7PDE - chains A and B; structure by electron microscopy, 4.50 A resolution (low resolution: residue-level contacts below are approximate; hydrogen-bond / salt-bridge calls are withheld).

Chain A:
Molecule: Adenylate cyclase 9
Source organism: Bos taurus
UniProtKB: E1BM79 (E1BM79_BOVIN); numbering as in UniProt (aligned over 1-1354)
Sequence (1354 residues; each row starts with the number of its first residue):
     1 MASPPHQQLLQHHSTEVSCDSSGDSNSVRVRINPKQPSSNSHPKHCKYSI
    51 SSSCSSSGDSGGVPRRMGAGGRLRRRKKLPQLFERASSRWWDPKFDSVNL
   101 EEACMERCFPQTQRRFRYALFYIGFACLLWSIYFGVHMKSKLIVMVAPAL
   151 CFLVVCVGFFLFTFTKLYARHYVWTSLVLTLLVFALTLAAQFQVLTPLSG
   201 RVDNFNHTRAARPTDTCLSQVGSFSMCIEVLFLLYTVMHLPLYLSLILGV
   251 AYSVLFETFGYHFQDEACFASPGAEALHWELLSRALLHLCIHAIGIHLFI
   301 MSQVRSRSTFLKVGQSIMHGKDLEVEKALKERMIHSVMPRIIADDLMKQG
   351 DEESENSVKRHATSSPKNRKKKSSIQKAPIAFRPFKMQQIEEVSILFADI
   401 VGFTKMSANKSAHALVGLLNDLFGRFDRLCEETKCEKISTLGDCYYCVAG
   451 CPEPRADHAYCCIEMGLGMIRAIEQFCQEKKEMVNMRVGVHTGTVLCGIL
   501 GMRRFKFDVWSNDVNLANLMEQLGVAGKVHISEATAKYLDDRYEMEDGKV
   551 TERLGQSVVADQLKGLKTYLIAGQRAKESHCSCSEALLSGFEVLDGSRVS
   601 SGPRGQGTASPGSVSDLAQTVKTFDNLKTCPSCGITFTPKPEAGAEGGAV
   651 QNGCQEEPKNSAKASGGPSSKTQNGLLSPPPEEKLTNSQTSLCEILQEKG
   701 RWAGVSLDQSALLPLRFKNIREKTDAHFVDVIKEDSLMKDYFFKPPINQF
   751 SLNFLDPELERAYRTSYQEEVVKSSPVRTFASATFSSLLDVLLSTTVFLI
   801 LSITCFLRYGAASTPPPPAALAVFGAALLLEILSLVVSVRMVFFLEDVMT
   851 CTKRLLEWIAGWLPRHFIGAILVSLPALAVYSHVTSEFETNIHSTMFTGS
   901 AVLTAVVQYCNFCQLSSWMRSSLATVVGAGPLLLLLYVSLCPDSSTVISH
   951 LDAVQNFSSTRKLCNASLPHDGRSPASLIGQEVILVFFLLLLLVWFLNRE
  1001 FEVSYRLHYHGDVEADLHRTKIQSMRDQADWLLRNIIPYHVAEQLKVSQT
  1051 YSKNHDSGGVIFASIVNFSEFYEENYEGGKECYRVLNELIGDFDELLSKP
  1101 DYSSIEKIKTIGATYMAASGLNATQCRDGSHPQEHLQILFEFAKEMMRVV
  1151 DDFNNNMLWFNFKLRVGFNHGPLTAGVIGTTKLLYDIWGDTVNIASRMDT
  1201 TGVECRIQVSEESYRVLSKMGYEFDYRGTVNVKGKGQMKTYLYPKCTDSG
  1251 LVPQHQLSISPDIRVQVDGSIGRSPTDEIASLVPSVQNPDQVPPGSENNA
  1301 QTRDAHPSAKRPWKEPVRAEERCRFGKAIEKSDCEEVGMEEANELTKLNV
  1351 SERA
Disordered / not traced: 1-96, 198-216, 263-277, 360-379, 553-565, 575-779, 940-975, 1251-1354

Chain B:
Molecule: Guanine nucleotide-binding protein G(s) subunit alpha isoforms short
Source organism: Bos taurus
UniProtKB: P04896 (GNAS2_BOVIN); residue numbers follow UniProt; this construct covers 1-65, 88-394
Sequence (405 residues; each row starts with the number of its first residue; note: 22 numbers in that range are skipped by the numbering (no residue carries them; nothing is unmodelled there); a row labelled like 65A-65W holds insertion residues (65A, then the next letters in order)):
     1 MGCLGNSKTEDQRNEEKAQREANKKIEKQLQKDKQVYRATHRLLLLGAGE
    51 SGKSTIVKQMRILHV
65A-65W NGFNGGEGGEEDPNAAKSNSDGE
    88 KATKVQDIKNNLKEAIETIVAAMSNLVPPVELANPENQFRVDYILSVMNV
   138 PDFDFPPEFYEHAKALWEDEGVRACYERSNEYQLIDCAQYFLDKIDVIKQ
   188 DDYVPSDQDLLRCRVLTSGIFETKFQVDKVNFHMFDVGGQRDERRKWIQC
   238 FNDVTAIIFVVASSSYNMVIREDNQTNRLQEALNLFKSIWNNRWLRTISV
   288 ILFLNKQDLLAEKVLAGKSKIEDYFPEFARYTTPEDATPEPGEDPRVTRA
   338 KYFIRDEFLRISTASGDGRHYCYPHFTCAVDTENIRRVFNDCRDIIQRMH
   388 LRQYELLGGHHHHHHHH
Disordered / not traced: 1-27, 65A-65W, 391-404
Construct notes: insertion (65F); conflict Asn-65N (Gln78 in P04896), Lys-65Q (Arg81 in P04896); expression tag (395-404)
Swiss-Prot annotation at these positions:
  - region: Arg-42 to Thr-55 (G1 motif), Asp-196 to Thr-204 (G2 motif), Phe-219 to Arg-228 (G3 motif), Ile-288 to Asp-295 (G4 motif), Thr-364 to Thr-369 (G5 motif)
  - binding site (GTP): Gly-47 to Thr-55, Leu-197 to Thr-204, Asp-223 to Gln-227, Asn-292 to Asp-295, Ala-366
  - binding site (Mg(2+)): Ser-54, Thr-204
  - modified residue: Ser-352 (Phosphoserine)
  - lipidation: Gly-2 (N-palmitoyl glycine), Cys-3 (S-palmitoyl cysteine)
  - cross-link: Lys-300 (Glycyl lysine isopeptide (Lys-Gly) (interchain with G-Cter in ubiquitin))
Ion coordination: Mg2+: Thr-204 (together with GTP-gamma-S)
Residues lining bound ligands: GTP-gamma-S (GSP; 5'-guanosine-diphosphate-monothiophosphate): Ala-48, Gly-49, Glu-50, Ser-51, Gly-52, Lys-53, Ser-54, Thr-55, Asp-173, Cys-174, Arg-199, Arg-201, Val-202, Leu-203, Thr-204, Val-224, Gly-225, Gly-226, Asn-292, Lys-293, Asp-295, Leu-296, Cys-365, Ala-366, Val-367

How chain A and chain B interact:
Contacting residue pairs (24):
  Ala-381(A) / Trp-281(B)
  Phe-382(A) / Phe-238(B)
  Phe-382(A) / Trp-281(B)
  Phe-1071(A) / Arg-232(B)
  Glu-1073(A) / Arg-232(B)
  Glu-1073(A) / Lys-233(B)
  Tyr-1076(A) / Ile-207(B)
  Tyr-1076(A) / Glu-209(B)
  Tyr-1076(A) / Gln-236(B)
  Glu-1081(A) / Gln-236(B)
  Arg-1084(A) / Asn-239(B)
  Val-1085(A) / Ile-235(B)
  Glu-1088(A) / Arg-280(B)
  Glu-1088(A) / Trp-281(B)
  Asp-1092(A) / Arg-280(B)
  Asn-1156(A) / Asn-279(B)
  Asn-1156(A) / Arg-280(B)
  Asn-1156(A) / Trp-281(B)
  Met-1157(A) / Ile-235(B)
  Leu-1158(A) / Arg-231(B)
  Leu-1158(A) / Trp-234(B)
  Leu-1158(A) / Ile-235(B)
  Trp-1159(A) / Arg-228(B)
  Trp-1159(A) / Arg-231(B)
Other interface residues (no listed pair), chain A (17 interface residues in all): Gly-1079, Cys-1082, Phe-1160
Other interface residues (no listed pair), chain B (17 interface residues in all): Glu-268, Leu-272, Asn-278

Summary:
The chain A/chain B interface involves 17 residues from each chain. Ligands of chain B: GTP-gamma-S. Curated
annotation (UniProt) lists 27 GTP-binding residues and Mg2+-binding residues Ser-54(B) and Thr-204(B) on chain
B.
Here chain A is Adenylate cyclase 9 and chain B is Guanine nucleotide-binding protein G(s) subunit alpha
isoforms short, both from Bos taurus. Entry 7PDE (Structure of Adenylyl cyclase 9 in complex with Gs protein
alpha subunit and MANT-GTP) was determined by electron microscopy, deposited together with 7PD8, 7PDD, 7PDF,
7PDG and 7PDH.
